Entry 5H8L (X-ray diffraction, 2.29 A resolution); this record covers chains A and B of the 8 polymer chains in the assembly.

# Chain A (and B)
Molecule: N-carbamoylputrescine amidohydrolase
Source organism: Medicago truncatula
Notes: chain B of this document is another copy of the same molecule, construct and numbering; everything in this record applies to it too
UniProt: G7ITU5 (G7ITU5_MEDTR); residue numbers follow UniProt; this construct covers 1-301
Chain sequence (304 residues; numbered -2 to 301; the number before each row is that of its first residue; numbers below 1 keep their minus sign (Ser-2 is residue -2)):
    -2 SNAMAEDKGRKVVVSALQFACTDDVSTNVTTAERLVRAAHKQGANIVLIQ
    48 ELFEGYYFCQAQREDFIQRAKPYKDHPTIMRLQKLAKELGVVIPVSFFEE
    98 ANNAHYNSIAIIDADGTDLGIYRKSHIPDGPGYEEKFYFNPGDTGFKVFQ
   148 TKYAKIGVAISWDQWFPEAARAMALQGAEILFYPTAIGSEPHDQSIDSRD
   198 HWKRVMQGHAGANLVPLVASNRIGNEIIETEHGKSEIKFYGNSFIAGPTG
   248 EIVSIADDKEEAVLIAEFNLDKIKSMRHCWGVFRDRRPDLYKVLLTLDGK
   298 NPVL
Not modelled in the structure: -2 to 4, 189-190 (chain B: -2 to 3)
Differences from the reference sequence: expression tag (-2 to 0); engineered mutation Ser158 (Cys in G7ITU5)
What the authors report for this chain:
  - binding site for 1,4-diaminobutane: Ser158, Glu187
  - allosteric site: Asp194, His198, Glu248 (from molecular simulation)

# How chain A and chain B interact
Pairs across the interface - 124 pairs, chain A then chain B:
  Ser122(A) - Arg284(B)  hydrogen bond (backbone-side chain)
  Ser122(A) - Leu287(B)
  His123(A) - Asp282(B)
  His123(A) - Arg283(B)
  His123(A) - Arg284(B)
  His123(A) - Tyr288(B)  hydrogen bond
  Ile124(A) - Asp282(B)
  Pro125(A) - Asp282(B)
  Asp126(A) - Asp282(B)  hydrogen bond (backbone-side chain)
  Tyr130(A) - Cys276(B)
  Tyr130(A) - Trp277(B)  hydrogen bond (side chain-backbone)
  Pro138(A) - Arg284(B)
  Gly139(A) - Arg284(B)  hydrogen bond (backbone-side chain)
  Phe143(A) - Leu287(B)
  Phe143(A) - Tyr288(B)  hydrophobic
  Trp159(A) - Trp277(B)
  Trp159(A) - Asp282(B)  hydrogen bond
  Trp162(A) - Trp277(B)  hydrophobic
  Phe163(A) - Arg168(B)
  Phe163(A) - Val279(B)
  Phe163(A) - Arg283(B)
  Phe163(A) - Tyr288(B)
  Pro164(A) - Pro164(B)  hydrophobic
  Pro164(A) - Arg168(B)
  Pro164(A) - Ala209(B)  hydrophobic
  Glu165(A) - Arg168(B)  salt bridge
  Glu165(A) - Arg283(B)  salt bridge
  Glu165(A) - Tyr288(B)
  Glu165(A) - Leu291(B)
  Arg168(A) - Phe163(B)
  Arg168(A) - Pro164(B)
  Arg168(A) - Glu165(B)  salt bridge
  Arg168(A) - Leu291(B)
  Ala169(A) - Val290(B)  hydrophobic
  Ala169(A) - Leu291(B)
  Leu172(A) - Val290(B)
  Leu172(A) - Leu291(B)  hydrophobic
  Leu172(A) - Leu294(B)
  Leu172(A) - Asp295(B)
  Leu172(A) - Gly296(B)
  Gln173(A) - Gly296(B)
  His198(A) - Gly208(B)  hydrogen bond (side chain-backbone)
  His198(A) - Leu211(B)
  His198(A) - Thr246(B)
  His198(A) - Trp277(B)
  Arg201(A) - Gln204(B)
  Arg201(A) - Gly205(B)
  Arg201(A) - Thr246(B)  hydrogen bond (side chain-backbone)
  Arg201(A) - Gly247(B)
  Arg201(A) - Glu248(B)
  Val202(A) - Gly208(B)
  Val202(A) - Ala209(B)
  Gln204(A) - Arg201(B)
  Gly205(A) - Arg201(B)
  Gly208(A) - His198(B)  hydrogen bond (backbone-side chain)
  Gly208(A) - Val202(B)
  Ala209(A) - Trp162(B)
  Ala209(A) - Pro164(B)  hydrophobic
  Ala209(A) - Val202(B)
  Leu211(A) - His198(B)
  Thr246(A) - His198(B)
  Thr246(A) - Arg201(B)  hydrogen bond (backbone-side chain)
  Gly247(A) - Arg201(B)
  Glu248(A) - Arg201(B)
  Trp277(A) - Trp159(B)
  Trp277(A) - Trp162(B)
  Trp277(A) - Glu187(B)
  Trp277(A) - Ser195(B)
  Val279(A) - Phe163(B)
  Arg281(A) - Asp126(B)
  Arg281(A) - Lys133(B)
  Asp282(A) - His123(B)
  Asp282(A) - Ile124(B)
  Asp282(A) - Pro125(B)
  Asp282(A) - Lys133(B)  salt bridge
  Asp282(A) - Trp159(B)  hydrogen bond
  Asp282(A) - Phe163(B)
  Arg283(A) - Phe163(B)
  Arg283(A) - Glu165(B)  salt bridge
  Arg283(A) - Leu291(B)  hydrogen bond (side chain-backbone)
  Arg283(A) - Thr293(B)  hydrogen bond (side chain-backbone)
  Arg283(A) - Leu294(B)
  Arg284(A) - Ser122(B)  hydrogen bond (side chain-backbone)
  Arg284(A) - His123(B)
  Arg284(A) - Pro138(B)
  Arg284(A) - Gly139(B)  hydrogen bond (side chain-backbone)
  Pro285(A) - Leu291(B)
  Pro285(A) - Leu292(B)
  Pro285(A) - Leu294(B)
  Pro285(A) - Val300(B)  hydrophobic
  Asp286(A) - Val300(B)
  Leu287(A) - Ser122(B)
  Leu287(A) - Gly139(B)
  Leu287(A) - Gly142(B)
  Leu287(A) - Phe143(B)
  Tyr288(A) - His123(B)  hydrogen bond
  Tyr288(A) - Phe143(B)  hydrophobic
  Tyr288(A) - Phe163(B)
  Tyr288(A) - Glu165(B)
  Tyr288(A) - Leu291(B)
  Tyr288(A) - Leu292(B)
  Lys289(A) - Leu292(B)
  Val290(A) - Ala169(B)  hydrophobic
  Val290(A) - Leu172(B)
  Leu291(A) - Glu165(B)
  Leu291(A) - Arg168(B)
  Leu291(A) - Arg283(B)  hydrogen bond (backbone-side chain)
  Leu291(A) - Pro285(B)
  Leu291(A) - Tyr288(B)
  Leu291(A) - Leu291(B)  hydrophobic
  Leu292(A) - Pro285(B)
  Leu292(A) - Tyr288(B)
  Leu292(A) - Leu292(B)  hydrophobic
  Thr293(A) - Arg283(B)  hydrogen bond (backbone-side chain)
  Thr293(A) - Pro285(B)
  Leu294(A) - Leu172(B)
  Leu294(A) - Phe280(B)
  Leu294(A) - Arg283(B)
  Leu294(A) - Pro285(B)
  Asp295(A) - Leu172(B)
  Gly296(A) - Leu172(B)
  Val300(A) - Pro285(B)  hydrophobic
  Val300(A) - Asp286(B)
  Leu301(A) - Lys289(B)  hydrogen bond (backbone-side chain)
Other interface residues (no listed pair), chain A (53 interface residues in all): Gly142, Pro245, Gly278, Phe280
Other interface residues (no listed pair), chain B (53 interface residues in all): Gln173, Arg281

# In short
Chain A and chain B each contribute 53 residues to their interface; the contacts include 19 hydrogen bonds and
5 salt bridges. Polar pairs include Glu165(A)-Arg168(B), Glu165(A)-Arg283(B) and Asp282(A)-Lys133(B). From the
paper: a binding site for 1,4-diaminobutane at Ser158(A) and Glu187(A); an allosteric site at Asp194(A),
His198(A) and Glu248(A).
Chain A and chain B are both N-carbamoylputrescine amidohydrolase (Medicago truncatula); the structure,
Crystal structure of Medicago truncatula N-carbamoylputrescine amidohydrolase (MtCPA) C158S mutant in complex
with putrescine, was determined by X-ray diffraction (same publication as 5H8I, 5H8J and 5H8K).
